Entry 6B44 (electron microscopy, 2.90 A resolution); this record covers chains G and M of the 12 polymer chains in the assembly.

== Chain G ==
Molecule: CRISPR-associated protein Csy3
From: Pseudomonas aeruginosa (strain UCBPP-PA14)
UniProtKB: Q02MM1 (CSY3_PSEAB); numbering as in UniProt (aligned over 1-342)
Chain sequence (344 residues; row label = number of the first residue in the row; numbers below 1 keep their minus sign (Met-1 is residue -1)):
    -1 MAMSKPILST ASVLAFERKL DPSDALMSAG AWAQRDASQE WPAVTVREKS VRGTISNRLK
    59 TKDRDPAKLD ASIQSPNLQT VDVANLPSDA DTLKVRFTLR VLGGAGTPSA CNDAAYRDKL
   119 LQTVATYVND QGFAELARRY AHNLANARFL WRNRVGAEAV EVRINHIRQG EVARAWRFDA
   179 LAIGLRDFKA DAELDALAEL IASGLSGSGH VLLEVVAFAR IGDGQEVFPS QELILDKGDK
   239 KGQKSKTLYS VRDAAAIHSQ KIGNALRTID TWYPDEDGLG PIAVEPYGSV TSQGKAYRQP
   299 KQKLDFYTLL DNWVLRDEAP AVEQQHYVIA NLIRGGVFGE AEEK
Not modelled in the structure: -1 to 5, 339-342
Construct notes: initiating methionine (-1); expression tag (0)

== Chain M ==
Molecule: Pseudomonas aeruginosa strain SMC4485 CRISPR repeat sequence
From: Pseudomonas aeruginosa
Sequence (60 nucleotides; numbered 1 to 60; the number before each row is that of its first residue):
     1 CUAAGAAAUU CACGGCGGGC UUGAUGUCCG CGUCUACCUG GUUCACUGCC GUGUAGGCAG

== Chain G / chain M interface ==
Contacting residue pairs (40; chain G residue first):
  Ala13(G) with U10(M), sugar contact; C11(M), base contact
  Phe14(G) with C11(M), hydrogen bond to the sugar; A12(M), sugar contact
  Glu15(G) with C11(M), phosphate contact; A12(M), phosphate contact
  Arg16(G) with A12(M), salt bridge to the phosphate; C13(M), salt bridge to the phosphate
  Val49(G) with G19(M), sugar contact
  Arg50(G) with G19(M), hydrogen bond to the sugar; C20(M), sugar contact; U21(M), hydrogen bond to the phosphate
  Thr52(G) with G19(M), hydrogen bond to the base; C20(M), phosphate contact
  Asn75(G) with G19(M), base contact
  Gln77(G) with G19(M), base contact
  Val79(G) with G19(M), base contact
  Trp149(G) with G14(M), base contact
  Arg150(G) with G17(M), salt bridge to the phosphate; G18(M), salt bridge to the phosphate
  Ser228(G) with G15(M), phosphate contact; C16(M), phosphate contact
  Gln229(G) with G15(M), hydrogen bond to the sugar; C16(M), hydrogen bond to the phosphate; G17(M), phosphate contact
  Leu231(G) with G15(M), base contact
  His256(G) with G15(M), salt bridge to the phosphate
  Gln258(G) with G14(M), phosphate contact; G15(M), hydrogen bond to the phosphate
  Lys259(G) with C16(M), salt bridge to the phosphate
  Asn262(G) with G14(M), hydrogen bond to the base
  Arg265(G) with C13(M), sugar contact; G14(M), salt bridge to the phosphate
  Ser290(G) with G14(M), hydrogen bond to the base
  Arg332(G) with A12(M), hydrogen bond to the sugar
  Gly333(G) with A12(M), sugar contact
  Gly334(G) with C11(M), hydrogen bond to the sugar; A12(M), hydrogen bond to the sugar
  Val335(G) with C11(M), base contact; A12(M), base contact
Also at the interface, not in a pair above, chain G (31 interface residues in all): Leu12, Gly51, Ser54, Ser107, Ala108, Ser243
Also at the interface, not in a pair above, chain M (13 interface residues in all): U22

== Overview ==
The interface between chain G and chain M involves 31 residues on one side and 13 on the other; the contacts
include 12 hydrogen bonds and 7 salt bridges. Polar contacts include Thr52(G)-G19(M), Asn262(G)-G14(M) and
Ser290(G)-G14(M).
Chain G is CRISPR-associated protein Csy3 (Pseudomonas aeruginosa (strain UCBPP-PA14)) and chain M is
Pseudomonas aeruginosa strain SMC4485 CRISPR repeat sequence (Pseudomonas aeruginosa); the structure, Cryo-EM
structure of Type I-F CRISPR crRNA-guided Csy surveillance complex with bound target dsDNA, was determined by
electron microscopy (same publication as 6B45, 6B46, 6B47 and 6B48).
